6OUS - chains D and P of the 12 polymer chains in the assembly; structure by X-ray diffraction, 3.40 A resolution.

[Chain D]
Molecule: Fusion glycoprotein F1 fused with Fibritin trimerization domain
Source organism: Human respiratory syncytial virus A2
UniProt: chimeric construct of P03420, M1E1E4: residues 137-513 from P03420 (FUS_HRSVA) positions 137-513 (same numbers); residues 518-545 from M1E1E4 positions 1-28 (UniProt number = residue number - 517)
Chain sequence (414 residues; row label = number of the first residue in the row):
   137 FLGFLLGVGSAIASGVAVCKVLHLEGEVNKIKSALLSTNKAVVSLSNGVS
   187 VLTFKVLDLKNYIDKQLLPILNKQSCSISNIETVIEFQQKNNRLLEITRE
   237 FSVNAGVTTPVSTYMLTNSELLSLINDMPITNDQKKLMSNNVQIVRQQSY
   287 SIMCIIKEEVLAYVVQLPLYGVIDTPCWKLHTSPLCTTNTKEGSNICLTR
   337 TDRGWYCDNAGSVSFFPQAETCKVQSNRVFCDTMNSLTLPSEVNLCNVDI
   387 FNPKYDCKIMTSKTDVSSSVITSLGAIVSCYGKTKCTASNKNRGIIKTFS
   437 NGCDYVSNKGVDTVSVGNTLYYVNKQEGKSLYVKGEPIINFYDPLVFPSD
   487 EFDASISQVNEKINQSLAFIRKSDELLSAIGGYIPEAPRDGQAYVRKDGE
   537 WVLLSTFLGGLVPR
Not modelled in the structure: 208-210, 544-550
Differences from the reference sequence: conflict Cys155 (Ser in P03420), Phe190 (Ser in P03420), Leu207 (Val in P03420), Cys290 (Ser in P03420), Val379 (Ile in P03420), Val447 (Met in P03420); linker (514-517); expression tag (546-550)
Disulfide bonds: Cys155-Cys290, Cys313-Cys343, Cys322-Cys333, Cys358-Cys367, Cys382-Cys393, Cys416-Cys422
Curated features (UniProtKB/Swiss-Prot):
  - region: Phe137 to Val157 (Fusion peptide)
  - glycosylation: Asn500 (N-linked (GlcNAc...) asparagine)

[Chain P]
Molecule: RB1 Fab Light chain
Source organism: Homo sapiens
Notes: antibody fragment or engineered binder
Chain sequence (214 residues; numbered 1 to 214; the number before each row is that of its first residue):
     1 DIQMTQSPSSLSASVGDRVTITCRTSQDVRGALAWYQQKPGKAPKLLIFD
    51 ASSLETGVPSRFSGSGSGTVFTLTISSLQPEDFAAYYCQQFLDFPFTFGQ
   101 GTRLEIKRTVAAPSVFIFPPSDEQLKSGTASVVCLLNNFYPREAKVQWKV
   151 DNALQSGNSQESVTEQDSKDSTYSLSSTLTLSKADYEKHKVYACEVTHQG
   201 LSSPVTKSFNRGEC
Not modelled in the structure: 214
Disulfide bonds: Cys23-Cys88, Cys134-Cys194

[How chain D and chain P interact]
Residue-residue contacts - 7 pairs, chain D then chain P:
  Asn426(D) with Asp50(P), hydrogen bond
  Asn428(D) with Arg30(P); Asp50(P)
  Arg429(D) with Arg30(P), hydrogen bond (backbone-backbone); Ala32(P); Phe91(P), hydrogen bond (side chain-backbone); Leu92(P), hydrogen bond (side chain-backbone)
Also at the interface, not in a pair above, chain D (6 interface residues in all): Lys445, Gly446, Gly464
Also at the interface, not in a pair above, chain P (8 interface residues in all): Gly31, Phe49, Thr56

[In short]
Chain D and chain P form an interface of 6 and 8 residues respectively, with 4 hydrogen bonds. Polar contacts
include Asn426(D)-Asp50(P), Arg429(D)-Phe91(P) and Arg429(D)-Leu92(P).
Chain D is Fusion glycoprotein F1 fused with Fibritin trimerization domain (Human respiratory syncytial virus
A2) and chain P is RB1 Fab Light chain (Homo sapiens); the structure, Structure of fusion glycoprotein from
human respiratory syncytial virus, was determined by X-ray diffraction.
